PDB entry 6TDA | electron microscopy, 15.00 A resolution (very low resolution: no residue pairs are listed; an interface is given only as per-side residue counts) | chains A and I of the 23 polymer chains in the assembly

# Chain A
Protein: Histone H3.2
From: Xenopus laevis
Reference sequence: P84233 (H32_XENLA); residues 1-135 here correspond to UniProt positions 2-136 (UniProt number = residue number + 1)
Amino-acid sequence (135 residues; row label = number of the first residue in the row):
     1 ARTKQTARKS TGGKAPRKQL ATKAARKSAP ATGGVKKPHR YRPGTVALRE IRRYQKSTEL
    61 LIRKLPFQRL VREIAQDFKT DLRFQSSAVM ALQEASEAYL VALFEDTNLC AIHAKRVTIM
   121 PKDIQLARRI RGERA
Not modelled in the structure: 1-38, 135
Construct notes: conflict Ala102 (Gly103 in P84233)
UniProt features mapped onto this chain:
  - modified residue: Arg2 (Asymmetric dimethylarginine), Thr3 (Phosphothreonine), Lys4 (Allysine), Gln5 (5-glutamyl dopamine), Thr6 (Phosphothreonine), Arg8 (Citrulline), Lys9 (N6,N6,N6-trimethyllysine), Ser10 (ADP-ribosylserine), Thr11 (Phosphothreonine), Lys14 (N6-(2-hydroxyisobutyryl)lysine), Arg17 (Asymmetric dimethylarginine), Lys18 (N6-(2-hydroxyisobutyryl)lysine), Lys23 (N6-(2-hydroxyisobutyryl)lysine), Arg26 (Citrulline), Lys27 (N6,N6,N6-trimethyllysine), Ser28 (ADP-ribosylserine), Lys36 (N6,N6,N6-trimethyllysine), Lys37 (N6-methyllysine), Tyr41 (Phosphotyrosine), Lys56 (N6,N6,N6-trimethyllysine) and 8 more in UniProt
  - lipidation: Cys110 (S-palmitoyl cysteine)

# Chain I
Molecule: DNA-i
Sequence (237 nucleotides; row label = number of the first residue in the row; numbers below 1 keep their minus sign (DC-35 is residue -35)):
   -35 CCTACGGACC GGATATCTTC CCTGTGTATG GGTTTCCATC AGAATCCCGG TGCCGAGGCC
    25 GCTCAATTGG TCGTAGACAG CTCTAGCACC GCTTAAACGC ACGTACGCGC TGTCCCCCGC
    85 GTTTTAACCG CCAAGGGGAT TACTCCCTAG TCTCCAGGCA CGTGTCAGAT ATATACATCG
   145 ATTTAACTCT TTTCGTCGGT TTTTTTCGCC TTTAAAACTA GGCGGGCTGG GTAATGA
Not modelled in the structure: 125-201

# How chain A and chain I interact
At this resolution (15 A) residue pairs are not listed: 16 residues of chain A and 12 of chain I lie at the interface.

# Overview
16 residues of chain A face 12 of chain I across their interface.
Here chain A is Histone H3.2 (Xenopus laevis) and chain I is DNA-i. Entry 6TDA (Structure of SWI/SNF chromatin
remodeler RSC bound to a nucleosome) was determined by electron microscopy.
